8Y3U - chains B and K of the 12 polymer chains in the assembly; structure by electron microscopy, 2.98 A resolution.

# Chain B
Name: 2G1 vl
Source organism: Homo sapiens
Sequence (105 residues; each row starts with the number of its first residue):
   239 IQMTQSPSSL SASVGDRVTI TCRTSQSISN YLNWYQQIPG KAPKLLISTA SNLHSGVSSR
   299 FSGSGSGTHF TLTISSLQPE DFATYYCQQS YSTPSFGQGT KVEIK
Disulfides: C260-C325

# Chain K
Name: Virion spike glycoprotein
Source organism: Ebola virus
Reference sequence: A0A1C4HDV6 (A0A1C4HDV6_9MONO); numbering as in UniProt (aligned over 503-597)
Sequence (97 residues; each row starts with the number of its first residue):
   503 VIVNAQPKCN PNLHYWTTQD EGAAIGLAWI PYFGPAAEGI YTEGLMHNQD GLICGLRQLA
   563 NETTQALQLF LRATTELRTF SILNRKAIDF LLQRWAA
Differences from the reference sequence: expression tag (598-599)
Disulfides: C511-C556
From the paper describing this entry:
  - mutagenesis - T565A, L569A: decreased binding to 2G1 vh
  - post-translational modification sites: N563
  - mutagenesis - N563A: unchanged binding to 2G1 vh

# Interface between chain B and chain K
Pairs across the interface (4):
  Y269(B) with L529(K)
  Y329(B) with G528(K); L529(K), hydrogen bond (backbone-backbone); F535(K)
Also at the interface, not in a pair above, chain B (5 interface residues in all): S328, S330, T331
Also at the interface, not in a pair above, chain K (4 interface residues in all): I527

# In short
5 residues of chain B face 4 of chain K across their interface; the contacts include 1 hydrogen bond. Its one
hydrogen bond, Y329(B)-L529(K), is backbone to backbone. From the paper: T565A and L569A of chain K reduce
binding to 2G1 vh; a modification site at N563(K).
Chain B is 2G1 vl (Homo sapiens) and chain K is Virion spike glycoprotein (Ebola virus); the structure, Ebola
virus glycoprotein in complex with a broadly neutralizing antibody 2G1, was determined by electron microscopy.
